Entry 1INQ (X-ray diffraction, 2.20 A resolution); this record covers chains A and C of the 3 polymer chains in the assembly.

[Chain A]
Protein: H-2 class I histocompatibility antigen, D-B alpha chain
From: Mus musculus
UniProt: P01899 (HA11_MOUSE); residues 1-275 here correspond to UniProt positions 25-299 (UniProt number = residue number + 24)
Amino-acid sequence (275 residues; each row starts with the number of its first residue):
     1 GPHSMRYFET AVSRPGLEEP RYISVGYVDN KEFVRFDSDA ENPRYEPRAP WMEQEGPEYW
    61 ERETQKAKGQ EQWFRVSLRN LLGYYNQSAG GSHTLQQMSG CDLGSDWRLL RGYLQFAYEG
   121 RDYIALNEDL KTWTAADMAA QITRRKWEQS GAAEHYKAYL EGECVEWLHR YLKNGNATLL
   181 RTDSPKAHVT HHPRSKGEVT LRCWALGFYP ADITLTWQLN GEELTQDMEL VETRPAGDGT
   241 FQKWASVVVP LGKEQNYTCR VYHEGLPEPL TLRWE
Disulfide bonds: Cys101-Cys164, Cys203-Cys259
What the authors report for this chain:
  - conformationally variable residues (side-chain flip): Glu163

[Chain C]
Protein: MHC Class I H13a minor histocompatibility peptide
UniProt: Q9D8V0 (HM13_MOUSE); residues 2001-2009 here correspond to UniProt positions 51-59 (UniProt number = residue number - 1950)
Amino-acid sequence (9 residues; each row starts with the number of its first residue):
  2001 SSVVGVWYL

[How chain A and chain C interact]
Pairs across the interface - 42 pairs, chain A then chain C:
  Met5(A) - Ser2001(C)
  Tyr7(A) - Ser2001(C)  hydrogen bond (side chain-backbone)
  Tyr7(A) - Ser2002(C)  hydrogen bond (side chain-backbone)
  Glu63(A) - Ser2001(C)  hydrogen bond
  Glu63(A) - Ser2002(C)  hydrogen bond
  Lys66(A) - Ser2001(C)  hydrogen bond
  Lys66(A) - Ser2002(C)  hydrogen bond (side chain-backbone)
  Lys66(A) - Val2004(C)
  Gln70(A) - Val2004(C)
  Gln70(A) - Gly2005(C)  hydrogen bond (side chain-backbone)
  Trp73(A) - Gly2005(C)
  Trp73(A) - Val2006(C)  hydrogen bond (side chain-backbone)
  Trp73(A) - Trp2007(C)  hydrogen bond (side chain-backbone)
  Trp73(A) - Tyr2008(C)
  Trp73(A) - Leu2009(C)  hydrophobic
  Val76(A) - Tyr2008(C)  hydrophobic
  Ser77(A) - Tyr2008(C)
  Ser77(A) - Leu2009(C)  hydrogen bond (side chain-backbone)
  Asn80(A) - Tyr2008(C)
  Asn80(A) - Leu2009(C)
  Tyr84(A) - Leu2009(C)  hydrogen bond (side chain-backbone)
  Leu95(A) - Leu2009(C)  hydrophobic
  Ser99(A) - Val2003(C)
  Thr143(A) - Leu2009(C)  hydrogen bond (side chain-backbone)
  Lys146(A) - Tyr2008(C)
  Lys146(A) - Leu2009(C)  hydrogen bond (side chain-backbone)
  Trp147(A) - Trp2007(C)
  Trp147(A) - Tyr2008(C)  hydrogen bond (side chain-backbone)
  Trp147(A) - Leu2009(C)  hydrophobic
  Ser150(A) - Trp2007(C)
  Ala152(A) - Trp2007(C)  hydrophobic
  His155(A) - Val2004(C)  hydrogen bond (side chain-backbone)
  His155(A) - Val2006(C)
  His155(A) - Trp2007(C)
  Tyr156(A) - Val2003(C)  hydrophobic
  Tyr156(A) - Val2004(C)
  Tyr156(A) - Gly2005(C)
  Tyr159(A) - Ser2001(C)  hydrogen bond (side chain-backbone)
  Tyr159(A) - Ser2002(C)
  Tyr159(A) - Val2003(C)  hydrophobic
  Trp167(A) - Ser2001(C)
  Tyr171(A) - Ser2001(C)  hydrogen bond (side chain-backbone)
Other interface residues (no listed pair), chain A (29 interface residues in all): Glu9, Tyr45, Tyr59, Leu81, Phe116, Tyr123, Gly151

[In short]
29 residues of chain A and 9 residues of chain C are in contact, with 17 hydrogen bonds. Polar pairs include
Tyr7(A)-Ser2001(C), Tyr7(A)-Ser2002(C) and Glu63(A)-Ser2001(C). From the paper: conformational variability at
Glu163(A).
Here chain A is H-2 class I histocompatibility antigen, D-B alpha chain (Mus musculus) and chain C is MHC
Class I H13a minor histocompatibility peptide. Entry 1INQ (Structure of Minor Histocompatibility Antigen
peptide, H13a, complexed to H2-Db) was determined by X-ray diffraction.
